6U5F - chains A and F of the 54 polymer chains in the assembly; structure by electron microscopy, 3.80 A resolution.

== Chain A (and F) ==
Name: Collar PA0615
From: Pseudomonas aeruginosa (strain ATCC 15692 / DSM 22644 / CIP 104116 / JCM 14847 / LMG 12228 / 1C / PRS 101 / PAO1)
Notes: chain F of this document is another copy of the same molecule, construct and numbering; everything in this record applies to it too
Reference sequence: G3XD82 (G3XD82_PSEAE); numbering as in UniProt (aligned over 1-171)
Amino-acid sequence (171 residues; each row starts with the number of its first residue):
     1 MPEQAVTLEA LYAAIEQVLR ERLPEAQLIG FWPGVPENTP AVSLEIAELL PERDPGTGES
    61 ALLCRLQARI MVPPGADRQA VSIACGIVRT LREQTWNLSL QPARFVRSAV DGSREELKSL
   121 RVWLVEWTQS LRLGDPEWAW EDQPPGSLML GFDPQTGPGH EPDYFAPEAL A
Unresolved in the structure: 1-3, 171

== How chain A and chain F interact ==
Residue-residue contacts (34; chain A residue first):
  L8(A) - V81(F)  hydrophobic
  L8(A) - C85(F)  hydrophobic
  E9(A) - R78(F)  salt bridge
  Y12(A) - R78(F)
  Y12(A) - V81(F)
  E16(A) - R78(F)  salt bridge
  F31(A) - R78(F)
  W32(A) - D77(F)
  W32(A) - R78(F)
  W32(A) - R121(F)
  W32(A) - W123(F)  hydrophobic
  I46(A) - W123(F)  hydrophobic
  A47(A) - A109(F)
  E48(A) - R107(F)  salt bridge
  E48(A) - S108(F)
  E48(A) - A109(F)
  L49(A) - V88(F)  hydrophobic
  L49(A) - F105(F)
  L49(A) - R107(F)
  L49(A) - S108(F)  hydrogen bond (backbone-backbone)
  L50(A) - V106(F)
  L50(A) - R107(F)
  P51(A) - F105(F)
  P51(A) - V106(F)
  D54(A) - R92(F)  salt bridge
  P55(A) - R92(F)
  T57(A) - R92(F)  hydrogen bond (backbone-side chain)
  G58(A) - R92(F)
  E59(A) - R92(F)
  L62(A) - V88(F)  hydrophobic
  L62(A) - F105(F)  hydrophobic
  L133(A) - C85(F)  hydrophobic
  G134(A) - R89(F)
  E137(A) - E93(F)
Other interface residues (no listed pair), chain A (23 interface residues in all): S60, D135
Other interface residues (no listed pair), chain F (16 interface residues in all): V110

== Overview ==
23 residues of chain A and 16 residues of chain F are in contact, with 2 hydrogen bonds and 4 salt bridges.
Among the polar pairs are E9(A)-R78(F), E16(A)-R78(F) and E48(A)-R107(F).
Both chains are Collar PA0615 (Pseudomonas aeruginosa (strain ATCC 15692 / DSM 22644 / CIP 104116 / JCM 14847
/ LMG 12228 / 1C / PRS 101 / PAO1)). Entry 6U5F (CryoEM Structure of Pyocin R2 - precontracted - collar) was
determined by electron microscopy (same publication as 6PYT, 6U5B, 6U5J and 6U5K).
